Entry 7ZMJ (X-ray diffraction, 2.00 A resolution); this record covers chains A and F of the 6 polymer chains in the assembly.

== Chain A (and F) ==
Protein: Putative dye-decolorizing peroxidase (DyP), encapsulated subgroup
Source organism: Streptomyces lividans
Notes: chain F of this document is another copy of the same molecule, construct and numbering; everything in this record applies to it too
UniProtKB: A0A7U9HFU5 (A0A7U9HFU5_STRLI); residues 7-313 here = UniProt positions 7-313
Amino-acid sequence (307 residues; row label = number of the first residue in the row):
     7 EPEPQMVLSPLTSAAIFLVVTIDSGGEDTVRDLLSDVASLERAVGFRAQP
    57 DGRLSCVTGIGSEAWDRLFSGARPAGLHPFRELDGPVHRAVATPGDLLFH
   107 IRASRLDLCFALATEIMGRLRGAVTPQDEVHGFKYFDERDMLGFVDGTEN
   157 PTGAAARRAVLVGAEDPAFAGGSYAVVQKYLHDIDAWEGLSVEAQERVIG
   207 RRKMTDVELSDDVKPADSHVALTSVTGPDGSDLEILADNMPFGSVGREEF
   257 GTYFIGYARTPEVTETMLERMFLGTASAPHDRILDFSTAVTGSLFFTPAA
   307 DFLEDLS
Not modelled in the structure: 313 (chain F: 7)
Differences from the reference sequence: engineered mutation Ala243 (Arg in A0A7U9HFU5)
Ion coordination: Mg2+ near Asp191 (its only coordinating residue here); heme Fe near His225 (its only coordinating residue here)
Small-molecule neighbours: heme (HEM): Asp146, Leu148, Phe150, Val151, Asp152, Gly153, Thr154, Glu155, Gln184, Tyr186, His188, Ile205, Arg207, His225, Val226, Thr229, Ser230, Ile241, Asn245, Thr258, Phe260, Thr270, Met273, Leu274, Met277, Ile289, Ser293

== How chain A and chain F interact ==
Contacting residue pairs (18; chain A residue first):
  Leu17(A) - Gln55(F)
  Lys140(A) - Gln55(F)  hydrogen bond (side chain-backbone)
  Asp143(A) - Arg53(F)  salt bridge
  Glu144(A) - Phe52(F)
  Arg145(A) - Arg53(F)
  Val151(A) - Phe52(F)  hydrophobic
  Val151(A) - Arg53(F)
  Asp152(A) - Phe52(F)
  Gly153(A) - Phe52(F)
  Thr154(A) - Arg48(F)
  Thr154(A) - Phe52(F)
  Glu155(A) - Arg48(F)  salt bridge
  Met210(A) - Arg53(F)
  Thr211(A) - Ala49(F)
  Thr211(A) - Arg53(F)  hydrogen bond (backbone-side chain)
  Asp212(A) - Ala49(F)
  Val213(A) - Glu121(F)
  Val213(A) - Arg125(F)
Also at the interface, not in a pair above, chain A (16 interface residues in all): Arg207, Glu214
Also at the interface, not in a pair above, chain F (9 interface residues in all): Leu46, Pro56

== In short ==
The interface between chain A and chain F involves 16 residues on one side and 9 on the other, with 2 hydrogen
bonds and 2 salt bridges. Among the polar pairs are Asp143(A)-Arg53(F), Glu155(A)-Arg48(F) and
Lys140(A)-Gln55(F). Ligands of chain A: heme.
Both chains are Putative dye-decolorizing peroxidase (DyP), encapsulated subgroup (Streptomyces lividans).
Entry 7ZMJ (SFX structure of dye-type peroxidase DtpB R243A variant in the ferric state) was determined by
X-ray diffraction (same publication as 7QZE, 7QZF, 7QZG and 7QZH).
